Entry 8VE8 (electron microscopy, 2.80 A resolution); this record covers chains B and c of the 8 polymer chains in the assembly.

# Chain B
Molecule: Glycoprotein G1
Organism: Lassa virus Josiah
Reference sequence: P08669 (GLYC_LASSJ); residues 1-259 here = UniProt positions 1-259
Chain sequence (259 residues; row label = number of the first residue in the row):
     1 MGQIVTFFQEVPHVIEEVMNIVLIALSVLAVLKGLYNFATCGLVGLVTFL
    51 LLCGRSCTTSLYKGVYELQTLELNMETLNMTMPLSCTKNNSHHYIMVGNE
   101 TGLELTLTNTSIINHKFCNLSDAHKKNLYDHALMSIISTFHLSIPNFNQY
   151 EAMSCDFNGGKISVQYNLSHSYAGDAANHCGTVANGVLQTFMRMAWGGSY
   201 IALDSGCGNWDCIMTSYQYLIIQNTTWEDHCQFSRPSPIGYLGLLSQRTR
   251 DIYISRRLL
Unresolved in the structure: 1-59, 170-178
Sequence notes: conflict Cys207 (Arg in P08669)
Cystine bridges: Cys86-Cys231, Cys118-Cys155, Cys180-Cys212
Glycans and other covalent adducts: N-acetylglucosamine (NAG) linked to Asn79, Asn99, Asn119, Asn167, Asn224; glycan linked to Asn89, Asn109
Swiss-Prot annotation at these positions:
  - binding site (Zn(2+)): Cys57
  - site: Lys33 (Important for GP-C-mediated membrane fusion), Thr58, Thr59 (Cleavage), Leu259 (Cleavage)
  - lipidation: Gly2 (N-myristoyl glycine)
  - glycosylation (N-linked (GlcNAc...) asparagine): Asn79, Asn89, Asn99, Asn109, Asn119, Asn167, Asn224
  - mutagenesis: Gly54 (G54A: No effect on SSP cleavage), Ser56 (S56A: Complete loss of SSP cleavage), Thr58 (T58A: Complete loss of SSP cleavage), Ser60 (S60A: No effect on SSP cleavage)
What the authors report for this chain:
  - post-translational modification sites: Asn89, Asn109, Asn167

# Chain c
Molecule: Glycoprotein G2
Organism: Lassa virus Josiah
Reference sequence: P08669 (GLYC_LASSJ); residues 260-424 here = UniProt positions 260-424
Chain sequence (406 residues; row label = number of the first residue in the row):
   260 GTFTWTLSDSEGKDTPGGYCLTRWMLIEAELKCFGNTAVAKCNEKHDEEF
   310 CDMLRLFDFNKQAIQRLKAPAQMSIQLINKAVNALINDQLIMKNHLRDIM
   360 CIPYCNYSKYWYLNHTTTGRTSLPKCWLVSNGSYLNETHFSDDIEQQADN
   410 MITEMLQKEYMERQGGSGGSGGSGGSGGSEKAAKAEEAARKMEELFKKHK
   460 IVAVLRANSVEEAIEKAVAVFAGGVHLIEITFTVPDADTVIKALSVLKEK
   510 GAIIGAGTVTSVEQCRKAVESGAEFIVSPHLDEEISQFCKEKGVFYMPGV
   560 MTPTELVKAMKLGHDILKLFPGEVVGPEFVKAMKGPFPNVKFVPTGGVDL
   610 DNVCEWFDAGVLAVGVGDALVEGDPDEVREKAKEFVEKIRGCTEGSLEWS
   660 HPQFEK
Unresolved in the structure: 414-665
Sequence notes: conflict Pro329 (Glu in P08669), Cys360 (Gly in P08669); expression tag (425-665)
Cystine bridges: Cys279-Cys292, Cys301-Cys310, Cys364-Cys385
Glycans and other covalent adducts: glycan linked to Asn365; N-acetylglucosamine (NAG) linked to Asn373, Asn390, Asn395
Swiss-Prot annotation at these positions:
  - glycosylation (N-linked (GlcNAc...) asparagine): Asn365, Asn373, Asn390, Asn395

# How chain B and chain c interact
Pairs across the interface - 22 pairs, chain B then chain c:
  Pro145(B) - Gln335(c)
  Pro145(B) - Lys339(c)
  Asn146(B) - Gln335(c)  hydrogen bond
  Gln189(B) - Gln335(c)  hydrogen bond
  Gln189(B) - Lys339(c)
  Arg193(B) - Lys339(c)
  Gly208(B) - Arg325(c)
  Gly208(B) - Leu326(c)
  Gly208(B) - Lys327(c)  hydrogen bond (backbone-backbone)
  Asn209(B) - Lys327(c)
  Trp210(B) - Leu336(c)
  Trp210(B) - Lys339(c)
  Asp211(B) - Lys327(c)
  Asp211(B) - Pro329(c)
  Asp211(B) - Ser333(c)  hydrogen bond
  Cys212(B) - Pro329(c)  hydrophobic
  Gln247(B) - Lys339(c)
  Arg250(B) - Asn338(c)  hydrogen bond (side chain-backbone)
  Arg250(B) - Val341(c)
  Arg250(B) - Asn342(c)
  Asp251(B) - Asn338(c)
  Asp251(B) - Lys339(c)  salt bridge
Interface residues without a listed pair, chain B (14 interface residues in all): Ser143, Cys180

# Overview
Chain B and chain c form an interface of 14 and 11 residues respectively; the contacts include 5 hydrogen
bonds and 1 salt bridge. Polar pairs include Asp251(B)-Lys339(c), Asn146(B)-Gln335(c) and Gln189(B)-Gln335(c).
N-acetylglucosamine is covalently linked to Asn79(B), Asn99(B), Asn119(B), Asn167(B) and Asn224(B). From the
paper: modification sites Asn89(B), Asn109(B) and Asn167(B).
Here chain B is Glycoprotein G1 and chain c is Glycoprotein G2, both from Lassa virus Josiah. Entry 8VE8
(Lineage IV Lassa virus glycoprotein (Josiah) in complex with rabbit polyclonal antibody (GP1-A epitope)) was
determined by electron microscopy, deposited together with 8TYC, 8TYE, 8VCV, 9CJ7, 9CJ8, 9CK7 and 9CK8.
